6RX6 - chains A and C of the 4 polymer chains in the assembly; structure by X-ray diffraction, 1.11 A resolution.

[Chain A (and C)]
Protein: Pteridine reductase
From: Trypanosoma brucei brucei
Notes: chain C of this document is another copy of the same molecule, construct and numbering; everything in this record applies to it too
UniProt: O76290 (O76290_TRYBB); numbering as in UniProt (aligned over 1-268)
Amino-acid sequence (288 residues; row label = number of the first residue in the row; numbers below 1 keep their minus sign (Met-19 is residue -19)):
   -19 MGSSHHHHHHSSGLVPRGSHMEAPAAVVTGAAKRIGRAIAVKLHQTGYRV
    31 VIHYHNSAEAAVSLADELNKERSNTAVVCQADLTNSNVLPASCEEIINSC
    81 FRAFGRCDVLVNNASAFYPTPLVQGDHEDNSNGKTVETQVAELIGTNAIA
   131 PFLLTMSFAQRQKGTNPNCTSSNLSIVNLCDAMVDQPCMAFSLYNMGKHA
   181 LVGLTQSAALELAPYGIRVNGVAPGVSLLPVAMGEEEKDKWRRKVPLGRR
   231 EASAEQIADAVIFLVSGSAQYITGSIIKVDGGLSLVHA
Not modelled in the structure: -19 to 1, 104-113, 143-151 (chain C: -19 to 2, 105-113, 143-151, 211-214)
Differences from the reference sequence: initiating methionine (-19); expression tag (-18 to 0)
Ligand contacts:
  - KMK (methyl 1-[4-[[2,4-bis(azanyl)pteridin-6-yl]methyl-(3-oxidanylpropyl)amino]phenyl]carbonylpiperidine-4-carboxylate): Arg14, Ser95, Ala96, Phe97, Tyr98, Pro99, Asp161, Phe171, Tyr174, Gly205, Val206, Leu208, Leu209, Pro210, Met213, Glu217, Trp221
  - NADP (NAP; NADP nicotinamide-adenine-dinucleotide phosphate): Gly10, Lys13, Arg14, Ile15, His33, Tyr34, His35, Asn36, Ser37, Ala61, Asp62, Leu63, Thr64, Asn93, Ala94, Ser95, Ala96, Thr126, Asn127, Leu159, Cys160, Asp161, Tyr174, Lys178, Pro204, Gly205, Val206, Ser207, Leu208
What the authors report for this chain:
  - binding site for KMK: Asp161

[Interface between chain A and chain C]
Contacting residue pairs (76; chain A residue first):
  Asn65(A) with Glu117(C), hydrogen bond
  Ser66(A) with Glu117(C)
  Asn67(A) with Glu117(C)
  Leu69(A) with Glu117(C)
  Pro70(A) with Val116(C), hydrophobic; Glu117(C)
  Pro101(A) with Met136(C); Glu191(C)
  Leu102(A) with Phe132(C), hydrophobic; Met136(C); Ala188(C), hydrophobic; Glu191(C), hydrogen bond (backbone-side chain)
  Val103(A) with Ala139(C), hydrophobic; Gln140(C); Tyr195(C)
  Val116(A) with Pro70(C), hydrophobic; Phe132(C), hydrophobic; Leu133(C), hydrophobic
  Glu117(A) with Asn65(C), hydrogen bond; Ser66(C); Pro70(C); Leu133(C)
  Val120(A) with Ile129(C), hydrophobic
  Ala128(A) with Met176(C)
  Ile129(A) with Val120(C), hydrophobic
  Phe132(A) with Leu102(C), hydrophobic; Val116(C), hydrophobic; Ser172(C); Leu173(C), hydrophobic; Met176(C), hydrophobic
  Leu133(A) with Val116(C), hydrophobic; Glu117(C)
  Met136(A) with Pro101(C); Leu102(C)
  Ala139(A) with Val103(C), hydrophobic
  Gln140(A) with Val103(C); Gln104(C), hydrogen bond (side chain-backbone)
  Asp165(A) with Gln186(C)
  Pro167(A) with Ser187(C); Leu190(C)
  Met169(A) with Leu190(C); Glu191(C)
  Ala170(A) with Glu191(C)
  Ser172(A) with Phe132(C); Ser187(C); Glu191(C)
  Leu173(A) with Phe132(C), hydrophobic
  Asn175(A) with Gly183(C); Ser187(C), hydrogen bond
  Met176(A) with Ala128(C); Phe132(C), hydrophobic; Ala180(C); Leu184(C)
  His179(A) with His179(C), hydrogen bond; Val182(C); Gly183(C); Gln186(C)
  Ala180(A) with Met176(C)
  Val182(A) with His179(C)
  Gly183(A) with Asn175(C); His179(C)
  Leu184(A) with Met176(C)
  Gln186(A) with Asp165(C), hydrogen bond; His179(C)
  Ser187(A) with Pro167(C); Ser172(C); Asn175(C), hydrogen bond
  Ala188(A) with Leu102(C), hydrophobic
  Leu190(A) with Pro167(C); Met169(C), hydrophobic
  Glu191(A) with Pro101(C); Leu102(C), hydrogen bond (side chain-backbone); Met169(C); Ala170(C); Ser172(C)
  Leu192(A) with Val103(C), hydrophobic
Other interface residues (no listed pair), chain A (42 interface residues in all): Ile124, Thr135, Val164, Cys168, Tyr195
Other interface residues (no listed pair), chain C (42 interface residues in all): Asn67, Leu69, Ile124, Thr135, Val164, Leu192

[Overview]
Chain A and chain C each contribute 42 residues to their interface, with 9 hydrogen bonds. Polar contacts
include Asn65(A)-Glu117(C), Leu102(A)-Glu191(C) and Gln140(A)-Gln104(C). Chain A binds NADP and compound KMK.
The paper reports a binding site for KMK at Asp161(A).
Chain A and chain C are both Pteridine reductase (Trypanosoma brucei brucei); the structure, Trypanosoma
brucei PTR1 (TbPTR1) in complex with inhibitor 4 (NMT-C0026), was determined by X-ray diffraction (same
publication as 6RX0, 6RX5 and 6RXC).
